PDB entry 5MEF | X-ray diffraction, 2.36 A resolution | chains A and B

== Chain A (and B) ==
Protein: Arachidonate 15-lipoxygenase
Source organism: Cyanothece sp. (strain PCC 8801)
Notes: EC 1.13.11.33; chain B of this document is another copy of the same molecule, construct and numbering; everything in this record applies to it too
Reference sequence: B7JX99 (B7JX99_CYAP8); numbering as in UniProt (aligned over 1-569)
Sequence (569 residues; numbered 1 to 569; the number before each row is that of its first residue):
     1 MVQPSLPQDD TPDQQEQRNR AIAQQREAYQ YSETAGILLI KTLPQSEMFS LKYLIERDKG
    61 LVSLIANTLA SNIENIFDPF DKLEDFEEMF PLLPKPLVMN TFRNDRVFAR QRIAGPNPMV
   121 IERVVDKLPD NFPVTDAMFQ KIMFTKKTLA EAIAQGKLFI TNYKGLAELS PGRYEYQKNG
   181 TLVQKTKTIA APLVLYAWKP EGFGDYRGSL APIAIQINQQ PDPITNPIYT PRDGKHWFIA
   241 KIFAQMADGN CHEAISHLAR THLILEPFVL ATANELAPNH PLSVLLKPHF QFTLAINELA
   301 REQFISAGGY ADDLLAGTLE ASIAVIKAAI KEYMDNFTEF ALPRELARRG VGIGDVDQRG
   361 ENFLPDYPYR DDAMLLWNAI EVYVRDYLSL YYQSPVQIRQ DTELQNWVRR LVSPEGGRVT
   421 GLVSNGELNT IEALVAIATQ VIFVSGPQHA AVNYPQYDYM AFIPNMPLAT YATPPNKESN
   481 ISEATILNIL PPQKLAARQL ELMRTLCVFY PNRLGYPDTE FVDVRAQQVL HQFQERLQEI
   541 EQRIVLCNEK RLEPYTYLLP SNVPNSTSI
Construct notes: engineered mutation Phe304 (Leu in B7JX99)
Bound ions: Fe ion: His257, His262, His449, Asn453, Ile569
Reported in the primary citation:
  - specificity-determining residues: Leu258, Ile296, Leu502, Leu506

== Chain A / chain B interface ==
Contacting residue pairs (53; chain A residue first):
  Gln45(A) with Gln45(B), hydrogen bond (side chain-backbone); Ser46(B); Met48(B), hydrogen bond (side chain-backbone); Phe49(B), hydrogen bond (side chain-backbone); Ser50(B)
  Ser46(A) with Gln45(B)
  Met48(A) with Gln45(B), hydrogen bond (backbone-side chain); Met48(B), hydrophobic; Phe49(B); Ser50(B); Leu51(B), hydrophobic
  Phe49(A) with Gln45(B), hydrogen bond (backbone-side chain); Met48(B); Leu54(B), hydrophobic
  Ser50(A) with Gln45(B); Met48(B)
  Leu51(A) with Leu43(B), hydrophobic; Met48(B), hydrophobic; Glu298(B)
  Leu54(A) with Phe49(B), hydrophobic; Leu54(B), hydrophobic
  Ile55(A) with Glu302(B)
  Arg57(A) with Asp58(B), salt bridge
  Asp58(A) with Arg57(B), salt bridge; Leu61(B); Gln303(B), hydrogen bond
  Lys59(A) with Glu302(B)
  Leu61(A) with Asp58(B); Leu61(B), hydrophobic
  Leu64(A) with Ile65(B), hydrophobic
  Ile65(A) with Leu64(B), hydrophobic; Ile65(B), hydrophobic; Thr68(B); Glu501(B)
  Thr68(A) with Ile65(B); Thr68(B); Leu69(B)
  Leu69(A) with Thr68(B); Ile73(B); Glu74(B); Asn75(B)
  Ala70(A) with Asn75(B)
  Ile73(A) with Leu69(B)
  Glu74(A) with Leu69(B)
  Asn75(A) with Leu69(B); Ala70(B); Leu92(B)
  Leu92(A) with Asn75(B)
  Glu298(A) with Leu51(B)
  Glu302(A) with Ile55(B)
  Gln303(A) with Asp58(B), hydrogen bond
  Ala497(A) with Leu69(B), hydrophobic
  Glu501(A) with Ile65(B)
Interface residues without a listed pair, chain A (29 interface residues in all): Leu43, Val62, Leu299
Interface residues without a listed pair, chain B (30 interface residues in all): Lys59, Val62, Leu299, Ala497, Arg498

== Overview ==
29 residues of chain A and 30 residues of chain B are in contact; the contacts include 7 hydrogen bonds and 2
salt bridges. Among the polar pairs are Arg57(A)-Asp58(B), Gln45(A)-Gln45(B) and Gln45(A)-Met48(B). His257(A),
His262(A), His449(A), Asn453(A) and Ile569(A) form the Fe ion site. The paper reports specificity determinants
Leu258(A), Ile296(A) and Leu502(A) among others.
Chain A and chain B are both Arachidonate 15-lipoxygenase (Cyanothece sp. (strain PCC 8801)); the structure,
Cyanothece lipoxygenase 2 (CspLOX2) variant - L304F, was determined by X-ray diffraction (same publication as
5MED and 5MEG).
